PDB entry 3C8X | X-ray diffraction, 1.95 A resolution | chain A

# Chain A
Molecule: Ephrin type-A receptor 2
From: Homo sapiens
Notes: EC 2.7.10.1; fragment: Ligand binding domain: Residues 23-202
UniProtKB: P29317 (EPHA2_HUMAN); numbering as in UniProt (aligned over 23-202)
Chain sequence (206 residues; each row starts with the number of its first residue; numbers below 1 keep their minus sign (Ala-3 is residue -3)):
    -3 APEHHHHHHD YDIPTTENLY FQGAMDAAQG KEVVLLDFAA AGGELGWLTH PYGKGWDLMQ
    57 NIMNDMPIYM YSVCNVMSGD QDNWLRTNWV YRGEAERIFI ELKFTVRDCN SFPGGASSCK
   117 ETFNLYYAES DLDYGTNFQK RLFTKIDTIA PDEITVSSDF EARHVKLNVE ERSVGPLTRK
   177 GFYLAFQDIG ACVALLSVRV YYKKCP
Unresolved in the structure: -3 to 26, 38-40, 149-159, 201-202
Disulfide bonds: Cys70-Cys188, Cys105-Cys115
Construct notes: expression tag (-3 to 22)
Swiss-Prot annotation at these positions:
  - mutagenesis: Arg103 (R103E: Significantly reduced response to EFNA1)

# Summary
From UniProt: one mutagenesis site.
Chain A is Ephrin type-A receptor 2 (Homo sapiens); the structure, Crystal structure of the ligand binding
domain of human Ephrin A2 (Epha2) receptor protein kinase, was determined by X-ray diffraction together with
3MX0, 3MBW, 3FL7 and 3CZU from the same study.
